PDB entry 4XUJ | X-ray diffraction, 3.18 A resolution | chains A and I of the 10 polymer chains in the assembly

# Chain A
Protein: Histone H3.2
Organism: Xenopus laevis
Reference sequence: P84233 (H32_XENLA); residues 1-135 here correspond to UniProt positions 2-136 (UniProt number = residue number + 1)
Sequence (135 residues; row label = number of the first residue in the row):
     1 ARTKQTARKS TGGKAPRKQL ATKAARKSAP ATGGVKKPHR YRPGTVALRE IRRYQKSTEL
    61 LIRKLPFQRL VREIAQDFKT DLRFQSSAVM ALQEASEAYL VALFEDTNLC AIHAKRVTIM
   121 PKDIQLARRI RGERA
Not modelled in the structure: 1-37, 135
Sequence notes: variant Ala102 (Gly103 in P84233)
Curated features (UniProtKB/Swiss-Prot):
  - modified residue: Arg2 (Asymmetric dimethylarginine), Thr3 (Phosphothreonine), Lys4 (Allysine), Gln5 (5-glutamyl dopamine), Thr6 (Phosphothreonine), Arg8 (Citrulline), Lys9 (N6,N6,N6-trimethyllysine), Ser10 (ADP-ribosylserine), Thr11 (Phosphothreonine), Lys14 (N6-(2-hydroxyisobutyryl)lysine), Arg17 (Asymmetric dimethylarginine), Lys18 (N6-(2-hydroxyisobutyryl)lysine), Lys23 (N6-(2-hydroxyisobutyryl)lysine), Arg26 (Citrulline), Lys27 (N6,N6,N6-trimethyllysine), Ser28 (ADP-ribosylserine), Lys36 (N6,N6,N6-trimethyllysine), Lys37 (N6-methyllysine), Tyr41 (Phosphotyrosine), Lys56 (N6,N6,N6-trimethyllysine) and 8 more in UniProt
  - lipidation: Cys110 (S-palmitoyl cysteine)

# Chain I
Molecule: 145-nt DNA strand
Sequence (145 nucleotides; each row starts with the number of its first residue; numbers below 1 keep their minus sign (DA-72 is residue -72)):
   -72 ATCAATATCC ACCTGCAGAT ACTACCAAAA GTGTATTTGG AAACTGCTCC ATCAAAAGGC
   -12 ATGTTCAGCT GAATCAGCTG AACATGCCTT TTGATGGAGC AGTTTCCAAA TACACTTTTG
    48 GTAGTATCTG CAGGTGGATA TTGAT

# How chain A and chain I interact
Residue-residue contacts - 24 pairs, chain A then chain I:
  Arg40(A) - DT-8(I)  base contact
  Arg40(A) - DG70(I)  sugar contact
  Tyr41(A) - DT69(I)  phosphate contact
  Tyr41(A) - DG70(I)  phosphate contact
  Arg42(A) - DG-5(I)  salt bridge to the phosphate
  Arg42(A) - DG70(I)  hydrogen bond to the phosphate
  Arg42(A) - DA71(I)  salt bridge to the phosphate
  Thr45(A) - DG70(I)  hydrogen bond to the phosphate
  Arg63(A) - DG-14(I)  hydrogen bond to the phosphate
  Arg63(A) - DC-13(I)  salt bridge to the phosphate
  Arg72(A) - DA-22(I)  salt bridge to the phosphate
  Arg83(A) - DA-22(I)  hydrogen bond to the sugar
  Phe84(A) - DC-23(I)  sugar contact
  Phe84(A) - DA-22(I)  hydrogen bond to the phosphate
  Gln85(A) - DC-23(I)  phosphate contact
  Ser86(A) - DC-23(I)  hydrogen bond to the phosphate
  Arg116(A) - DT-3(I)  phosphate contact
  Arg116(A) - DG-2(I)  salt bridge to the phosphate
  Val117(A) - DC-4(I)  phosphate contact
  Val117(A) - DT-3(I)  hydrogen bond to the phosphate
  Thr118(A) - DC-4(I)  hydrogen bond to the phosphate
  Thr118(A) - DT-3(I)  hydrogen bond to the phosphate
  Met120(A) - DT-3(I)  phosphate contact
  Met120(A) - DG-2(I)  phosphate contact
Other interface residues (no listed pair), chain A (17 interface residues in all): His39, Pro43, Lys122
Other interface residues (no listed pair), chain I (13 interface residues in all): DA-6

# Overview
17 residues of chain A face 13 of chain I across their interface; the contacts include 9 hydrogen bonds and 5
salt bridges. Polar pairs include Arg83(A)-DA-22(I), Arg42(A)-DG70(I) and Thr45(A)-DG70(I).
Chain A is Histone H3.2 (Xenopus laevis) and chain I is a 145-nt DNA strand; the structure, Nucleosome core
particle containing adducts from treatment with a thiomorpholine-substituted
[(eta-6-p-cymene)Ru(3-hydroxy-2-pyridone)Cl] compound, was determined by X-ray diffraction.
